5MW0 - chains C and D of the 4 polymer chains in the assembly; structure by X-ray diffraction, 2.00 A resolution.

[Chain C (and D)]
Name: Centrosomin
Source organism: Drosophila melanogaster
Notes: fragment: LZ domain; chain D of this document is another copy of the same molecule, construct and numbering; everything in this record applies to it too
Reference sequence: P54623 (CNN_DROME), isoform P54623-2; residues 490-544 here = UniProt positions 490-544
Chain sequence (58 residues; row label = number of the first residue in the row):
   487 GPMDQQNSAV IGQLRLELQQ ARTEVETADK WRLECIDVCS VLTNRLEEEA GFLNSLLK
Not modelled in the structure: 487-495 (chain D: 487-493)
Differences from the reference sequence: expression tag (487-489); conflict I522 (Val in P54623); engineered mutation E535 (Leu in P54623)

[Interface between chain C and chain D]
Inter-chain disulfides: C521(C)-C521(D)
Pairs across the interface - 37 pairs, chain C then chain D:
  L500(C) with L500(D), hydrophobic
  L504(C) with L504(D), hydrophobic
  A507(C) with R508(D)
  R508(C) with E503(D), salt bridge
  E510(C) with R508(D), salt bridge
  V511(C) with V511(D), hydrophobic
  A514(C) with A514(D), hydrophobic; R518(D)
  D515(C) with A514(D)
  W517(C) with R518(D)
  R518(C) with W517(D); R518(D)
  C521(C) with C521(D), disulfide; I522(D)
  I522(C) with C521(D)
  V524(C) with C525(D), hydrophobic
  C525(C) with C521(D); V524(D), hydrophobic; C525(D); L528(D)
  L528(C) with C525(D), hydrophobic; L528(D), hydrophobic; T529(D); L532(D), hydrophobic
  T529(C) with L528(D)
  R531(C) with L532(D)
  L532(C) with L528(D), hydrophobic; R531(D); L532(D), hydrophobic; E535(D)
  E535(C) with E535(D); A536(D); L539(D)
  F538(C) with L539(D), hydrophobic
  L539(C) with E535(D); F538(D), hydrophobic; L539(D), hydrophobic
Interface residues without a listed pair, chain C (22 interface residues in all): A536
Interface residues without a listed pair, chain D (23 interface residues in all): A507, E510, D515
Interface features reported in the paper:
  - hot spots on chain D (mutagenesis) - L528E: abolished binding to Centrosomin
  - hot spots on chain D (mutagenesis) - L532E: decreased binding to Centrosomin

[Overview]
The interface between chain C and chain D involves 22 residues on one side and 23 on the other, with 1
disulfide bond and 2 salt bridges. Polar contacts include R508(C)-E503(D) and E510(C)-R508(D). From the paper:
L528E of chain D abolishes binding to Centrosomin; L532E of chain D reduces binding to Centrosomin.
Chain C and chain D are both Centrosomin (Drosophila melanogaster); the structure, Complex between the Leucine
Zipper (LZ) and Centrosomin-motif 2 (CM2) domains of Drosophila melanogaster Centrosomin (Cnn) ..., was
determined by X-ray diffraction together with 5MVW, 5MW9, 5MWE and 5I7C from the same study.
